Entry 8DSN (X-ray diffraction, 2.80 A resolution); this record covers chain A.

Chain A:
Name: Peptidylglycine alpha-amidating monooxygenase
Organism: Rattus norvegicus
Notes: EC 1.14.17.3, 4.3.2.5
Reference sequence: P14925 (AMD_RAT); residue numbers follow UniProt; this construct covers 45-354
Amino-acid sequence (310 residues; row label = number of the first residue in the row):
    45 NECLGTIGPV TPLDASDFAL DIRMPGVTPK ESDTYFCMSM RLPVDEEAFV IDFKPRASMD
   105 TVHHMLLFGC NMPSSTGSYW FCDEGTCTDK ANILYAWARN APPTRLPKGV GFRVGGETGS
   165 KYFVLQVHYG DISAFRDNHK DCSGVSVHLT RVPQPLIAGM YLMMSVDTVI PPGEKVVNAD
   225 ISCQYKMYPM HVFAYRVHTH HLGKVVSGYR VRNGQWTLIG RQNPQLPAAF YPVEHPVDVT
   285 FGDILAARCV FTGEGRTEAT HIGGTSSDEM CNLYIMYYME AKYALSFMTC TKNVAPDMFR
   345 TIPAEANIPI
Not modelled in the structure: 50, 149
Differences from the reference sequence: engineered mutation Ala-272 (Gln in P14925)
Cystine bridges: Cys-47/Cys-186, Cys-81/Cys-126, Cys-114/Cys-131, Cys-227/Cys-334, Cys-293/Cys-315
Ion coordination: Cu ion site 1: His-107, His-108, His-172; Cu ion site 2: His-242, Met-314

Summary:
His-107, His-108 and His-172 form the Cu ion site 1. The Cu ion site 2 is built by His-242 and Met-314.
Chain A is Peptidylglycine alpha-amidating monooxygenase (Rattus norvegicus); the structure, Peptidylglycine
alpha hydroxylating monoxygenase, Q272A, was determined by X-ray diffraction (same publication as 8DSJ and
8DSL).
